Entry 6HWE (X-ray diffraction, 2.30 A resolution); this record covers chains I and Y of the 28 polymer chains in the assembly.

# Chain I
Name: Proteasome subunit beta type-3
Source organism: Saccharomyces cerevisiae S288C
Notes: EC 3.4.25.1
Reference sequence: P25451 (PSB3_YEAST); residues 0-204 here correspond to UniProt positions 1-205 (UniProt number = residue number + 1)
Sequence (205 residues; each row starts with the number of its first residue; numbering starts at 0):
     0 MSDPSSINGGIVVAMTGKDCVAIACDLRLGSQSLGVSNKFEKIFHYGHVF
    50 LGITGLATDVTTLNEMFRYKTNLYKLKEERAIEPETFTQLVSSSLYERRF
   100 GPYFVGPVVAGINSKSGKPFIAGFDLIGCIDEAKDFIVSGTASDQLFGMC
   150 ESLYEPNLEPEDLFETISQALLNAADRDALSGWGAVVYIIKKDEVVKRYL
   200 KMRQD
Not modelled in the structure: 0
Swiss-Prot annotation at these positions:
  - modified residue: S30 (Phosphoserine)
  - cross-link: K69 (Glycyl lysine isopeptide (Lys-Gly) (interchain with G-Cter in ubiquitin))
Ion coordination: Mg2+ site 1: A174, D177, S180; Mg2+ site 2: D204 (shared with A165(Y), D168(Y), S171(Y) of chain Y)
Residues lining bound ligands: carfilzomib (GWZ; (2S)-N-[(2S)-1-[[(3R,4S)-2,6-dimethyl-2,3-bis(oxidanyl)heptan-4-yl]amino]-1-oxidanylidene-3-phenyl-propan-2-yl]-4-methyl-2-[[(2S)-2-(2-morpholin-4-ylethanoylamino)-4-phenyl-butanoyl]amino]pentanamide): S4, R98, D124, L125, I126, C128

# Chain Y
Name: Proteasome subunit beta type-5
Source organism: Saccharomyces cerevisiae S288C
Notes: EC 3.4.25.1
Reference sequence: P30656 (PSB5_YEAST); residues 1-212 here correspond to UniProt positions 76-287 (UniProt number = residue number + 75)
Sequence (212 residues; each row starts with the number of its first residue):
     1 TTTLAFRFQGGIIVAVDSRATAGNWVASQTVKKVIEINPFLLGTMAGGAA
    51 DCQFWETWLGSQCRLHELREKERISVAAASKILSNLVYQYKGAGLSMGTM
   101 ICGYTRKEGPTIYYVDSDGTRLKGDIFCVGSGQTFAYGVLDSNYKWDLSV
   151 EDALYLGKRSILAAAHRDAYSGGSVNLYHVTEDGWIYHGNHDVGELFWKV
   201 KEEEGSFNNVIG
Covalent attachments: carfilzomib (GWZ) linked to T1
Ion coordination: Mg2+: A165, D168, S171 (shared with D204(I) of chain I)
Residues lining bound ligands: carfilzomib (GWZ; (2S)-N-[(2S)-1-[[(3R,4S)-2,6-dimethyl-2,3-bis(oxidanyl)heptan-4-yl]amino]-1-oxidanylidene-3-phenyl-propan-2-yl]-4-methyl-2-[[(2S)-2-(2-morpholin-4-ylethanoylamino)-4-phenyl-butanoyl]amino]pentanamide): R19, A20, T21, A22, A27, V31, K33, M45, A46, G47, G48, A49, S96, S131, Y170

# How chain I and chain Y interact
Pairs across the interface (43):
  R27(I) with A169(Y)
  S32(I) with R167(Y); D168(Y); A169(Y), hydrogen bond (backbone-backbone); Y170(Y)
  L33(I) with F135(Y), hydrophobic; R167(Y)
  G34(I) with R167(Y), hydrogen bond (backbone-side chain)
  V35(I) with R167(Y), hydrogen bond (backbone-side chain)
  N37(I) with N209(Y), hydrogen bond (side chain-backbone); V210(Y)
  K38(I) with N209(Y), hydrogen bond (side chain-backbone)
  Q144(I) with W25(Y)
  D175(I) with V26(Y)
  R176(I) with W25(Y); V26(Y), hydrogen bond (side chain-backbone); A27(Y), hydrogen bond (side chain-backbone); S28(Y)
  D177(I) with N24(Y); V26(Y)
  A178(I) with N24(Y), hydrogen bond (backbone-backbone); V26(Y); A169(Y); Y170(Y), hydrophobic
  L179(I) with N24(Y)
  W182(I) with H166(Y), hydrogen bond (side chain-backbone); R167(Y)
  Y198(I) with I211(Y), hydrophobic
  K200(I) with W198(Y)
  M201(I) with W198(Y)
  R202(I) with Q29(Y); G173(Y), hydrogen bond (side chain-backbone); D192(Y), salt bridge; G194(Y)
  Q203(I) with H166(Y), hydrogen bond (backbone-side chain); F197(Y); W198(Y); V210(Y)
  D204(I) with R19(Y), salt bridge; A165(Y); S171(Y); G172(Y); G173(Y), hydrogen bond (side chain-backbone)
Interface residues without a listed pair, chain I (22 interface residues in all): L26, Q31
Interface residues without a listed pair, chain Y (25 interface residues in all): V193

# In short
The interface between chain I and chain Y involves 22 residues on one side and 25 on the other; the contacts
include 12 hydrogen bonds and 2 salt bridges. Polar contacts include R202(I)-D192(Y), D204(I)-R19(Y) and
G34(I)-R167(Y). Bound to chain I: carfilzomib.
Here chain I is Proteasome subunit beta type-3 and chain Y is Proteasome subunit beta type-5, both from
Saccharomyces cerevisiae S288C. Entry 6HWE (Yeast 20S proteasome beta2-G45A mutant in complex with
carfilzomib) was determined by X-ray diffraction (same publication as 6HTB, 6HTC, 6HTD, 6HTP, 6HTR, 6HUB and
30 further entries).
